6VQV - chains F and L of the 12 polymer chains in the assembly; structure by electron microscopy, 2.57 A resolution.

== Chain F ==
Protein: CRISPR-associated protein Csy3
Source organism: Pseudomonas aeruginosa
UniProtKB: A0A444M080 (A0A444M080_PSEAI); residues 20-360 here correspond to UniProt positions 2-342 (UniProt number = residue number - 18)
Sequence (360 residues; row label = number of the first residue in the row):
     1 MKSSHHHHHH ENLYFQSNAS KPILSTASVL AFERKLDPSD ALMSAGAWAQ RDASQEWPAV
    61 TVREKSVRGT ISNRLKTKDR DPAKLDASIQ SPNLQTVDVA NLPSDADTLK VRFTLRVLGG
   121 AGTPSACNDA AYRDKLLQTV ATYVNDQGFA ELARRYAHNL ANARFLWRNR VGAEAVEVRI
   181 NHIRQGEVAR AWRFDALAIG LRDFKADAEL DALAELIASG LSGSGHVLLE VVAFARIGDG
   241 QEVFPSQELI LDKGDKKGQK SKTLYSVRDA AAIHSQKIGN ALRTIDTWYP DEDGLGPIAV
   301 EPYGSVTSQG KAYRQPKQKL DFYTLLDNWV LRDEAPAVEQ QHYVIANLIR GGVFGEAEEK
Disordered / not traced: 1-23, 252-256, 357-360
Construct notes: expression tag (1-19)
What the authors report for this chain:
  - binding site for CrRNA (chain L): Phe32, Arg34, Arg68, Gln95, Arg168, Gln247, Gln276, Lys277, Arg283, Ser308, Arg350

== Chain L ==
Molecule: CrRNA
Source organism: Pseudomonas aeruginosa
Sequence (60 nucleotides; numbered 1 to 60; the number before each row is that of its first residue):
     1 CUAAGAAAUU CACGGCGGGC UUGAUGUCCG CGUCUACCUG GUUCACUGCC GUAUAGGCAG
Construct notes: conflict A53 (G1446 in 313291946)

== Chain F / chain L interface ==
Pairs across the interface (46):
  Ala31(F) - C29(L)  base contact
  Phe32(F) - C29(L)  phosphate contact
  Phe32(F) - G30(L)  sugar contact
  Glu33(F) - G30(L)  phosphate contact
  Arg34(F) - G30(L)  salt bridge to the phosphate
  Arg34(F) - C31(L)  salt bridge to the phosphate
  Ser66(F) - U39(L)  phosphate contact
  Val67(F) - C37(L)  sugar contact
  Val67(F) - U39(L)  phosphate contact
  Arg68(F) - C37(L)  hydrogen bond to the sugar
  Arg68(F) - C38(L)  hydrogen bond to the sugar
  Arg68(F) - U39(L)  hydrogen bond to the sugar
  Arg68(F) - G41(L)  salt bridge to the phosphate
  Gly69(F) - C37(L)  hydrogen bond to the base
  Pro92(F) - G41(L)  base contact
  Leu94(F) - U39(L)  base contact
  Gln95(F) - C37(L)  hydrogen bond to the base
  Val97(F) - C37(L)  base contact
  Trp167(F) - G32(L)  base contact
  Arg168(F) - U35(L)  salt bridge to the phosphate
  Arg168(F) - A36(L)  salt bridge to the phosphate
  Ser246(F) - C34(L)  phosphate contact
  Gln247(F) - U33(L)  base contact
  Gln247(F) - C34(L)  hydrogen bond to the phosphate
  Glu248(F) - U33(L)  base contact
  Leu249(F) - U33(L)  base contact
  Ile250(F) - U33(L)  base contact
  His274(F) - U33(L)  salt bridge to the phosphate
  Gln276(F) - C31(L)  sugar contact
  Gln276(F) - G32(L)  sugar contact
  Gln276(F) - U33(L)  hydrogen bond to the phosphate
  Lys277(F) - G32(L)  hydrogen bond to the base
  Lys277(F) - C34(L)  salt bridge to the phosphate
  Asn280(F) - G32(L)  phosphate contact
  Arg283(F) - C31(L)  salt bridge to the phosphate
  Arg283(F) - G32(L)  salt bridge to the phosphate
  Glu301(F) - G32(L)  phosphate contact
  Val306(F) - G32(L)  base contact
  Thr307(F) - G32(L)  hydrogen bond to the base
  Ser308(F) - G32(L)  hydrogen bond to the base
  Arg350(F) - G30(L)  hydrogen bond to the sugar
  Arg350(F) - C31(L)  sugar contact
  Gly351(F) - G30(L)  sugar contact
  Gly352(F) - G30(L)  hydrogen bond to the sugar
  Val353(F) - C29(L)  base contact
  Val353(F) - G30(L)  base contact
Interface residues without a listed pair, chain F (37 interface residues in all): Thr70, Ser125, Phe244, Ser261, Lys262

== Overview ==
37 residues of chain F face 12 of chain L across their interface, with 12 hydrogen bonds and 9 salt bridges.
Polar pairs include Gly69(F)-C37(L), Gln95(F)-C37(L) and Lys277(F)-G32(L). From the paper: a binding site for
CrRNA (chain L) at Phe32(F), Arg34(F) and Arg68(F) among others.
Here chain F is CRISPR-associated protein Csy3 and chain L is CrRNA, both from Pseudomonas aeruginosa. Entry
6VQV (Type I-F CRISPR-Csy complex with its inhibitor AcrF9) was determined by electron microscopy, deposited
together with 6VQW and 6VQX.
